PDB entry 6ZO8 | X-ray diffraction, 2.50 A resolution | chains B and D of the 5 polymer chains in the assembly

[Chain B]
Molecule: Multidrug efflux pump subunit AcrB
Source organism: Escherichia coli K-12
Reference sequence: P31224 (ACRB_ECOLI); numbering as in UniProt (aligned over 1-1049)
Amino-acid sequence (1057 residues; numbered 1 to 1057; the number before each row is that of its first residue):
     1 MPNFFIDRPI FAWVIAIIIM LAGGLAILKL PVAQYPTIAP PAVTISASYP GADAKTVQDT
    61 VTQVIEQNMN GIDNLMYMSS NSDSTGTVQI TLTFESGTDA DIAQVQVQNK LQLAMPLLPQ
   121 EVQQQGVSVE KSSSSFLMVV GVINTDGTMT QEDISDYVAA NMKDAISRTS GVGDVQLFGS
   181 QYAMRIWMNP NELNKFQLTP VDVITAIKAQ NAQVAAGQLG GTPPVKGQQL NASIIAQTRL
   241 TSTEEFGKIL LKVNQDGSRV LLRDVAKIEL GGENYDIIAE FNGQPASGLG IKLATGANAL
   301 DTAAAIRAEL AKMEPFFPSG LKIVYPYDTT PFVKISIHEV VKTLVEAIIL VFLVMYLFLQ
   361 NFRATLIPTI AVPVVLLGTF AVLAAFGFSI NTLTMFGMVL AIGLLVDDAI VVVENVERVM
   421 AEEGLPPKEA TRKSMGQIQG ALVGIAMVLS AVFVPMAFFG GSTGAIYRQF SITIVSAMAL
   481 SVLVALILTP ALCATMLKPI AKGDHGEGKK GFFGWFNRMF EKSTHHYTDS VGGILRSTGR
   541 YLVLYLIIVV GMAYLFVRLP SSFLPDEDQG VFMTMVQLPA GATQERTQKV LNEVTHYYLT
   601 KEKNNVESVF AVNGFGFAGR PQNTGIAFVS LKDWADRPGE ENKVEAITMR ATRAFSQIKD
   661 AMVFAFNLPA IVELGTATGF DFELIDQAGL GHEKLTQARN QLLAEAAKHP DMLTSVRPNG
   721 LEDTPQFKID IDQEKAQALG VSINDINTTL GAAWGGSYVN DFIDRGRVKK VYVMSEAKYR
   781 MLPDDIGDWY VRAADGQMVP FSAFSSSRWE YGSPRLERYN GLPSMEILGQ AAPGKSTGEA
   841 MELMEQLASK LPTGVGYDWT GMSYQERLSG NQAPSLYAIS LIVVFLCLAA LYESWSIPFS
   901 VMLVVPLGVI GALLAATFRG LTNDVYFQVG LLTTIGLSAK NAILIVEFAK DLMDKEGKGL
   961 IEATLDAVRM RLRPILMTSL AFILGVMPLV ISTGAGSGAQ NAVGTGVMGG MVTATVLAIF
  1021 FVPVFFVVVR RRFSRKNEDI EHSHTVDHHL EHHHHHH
Unresolved in the structure: 1035-1057
Sequence notes: engineered mutation P621 (Gly in P31224); expression tag (1050-1057)
Metal / ion sites: Na+ near N744 (its only coordinating residue here)
Small-molecule neighbours:
  - tetradecane (C14): V454, P455, F458, Q872, S875, L876, I879
  - (2S)-3-hydroxypropane-1,2-diyl didecanoate (DDR): V452, P455, M456, F459, Y467, M552, F556, L876, Y877, S880, L881, V884, V905, V909, Q928, L931, L932, I935, A939
  - dodecyl-alpha-D-maltoside (LMU): V139, Y327, D566, M573, F617, F628, F664, F666, N667, L668, P669, V672, T676
  - minocycline (MIY; (4s,4as,5ar,12as)-4,7-bis(dimethylamino)-3,10,12,12a-tetrahydroxy-1,11-dioxo-1,4,4a,5,5a,6,11,12a-octahydrotetracene-2- carboxamide): S48, L177, F178, G179, S180, E273, N274, D276, I277, A279, V612, F615, R620
  - phosphatidylethanolamine (PTY), molecule 1: F4, R8, F11, V14, I15, I18
  - phosphatidylethanolamine (PTY), molecule 2: G440, V443, G444, M447, C887, A890, L891
Swiss-Prot annotation at these positions:
  - mutagenesis: H526 (H526Y: Partially restores chloramphenicol resistance to an AcrZ G30R mutant)
What the authors report for this chain:
  - mutagenesis - I38A, L393A, I466A, F563A, I671A, L674A: decreased growth in response to drugs with low molecular weight (LMW)
  - mutagenesis - F563A: decreased growth in response to fusidic acid (FUA)
  - mutagenesis - F563A: decreased growth in response to novobiocin
  - mutagenesis - F380A/F563A: decreased growth in response to FUA
  - mutagenesis - F380A/F563A: unchanged growth in response to doxorubicin
  - mutagenesis - T934A, L937A: decreased growth in response to erythromycin
  - mutagenesis - T934A, L937A: unchanged growth in response to Doxorubicin
  - mutagenesis - I38A, L393A, I466A, I671A, L674A: decreased growth in response to beta-lactams, linezolid, and phenicols
  - mutagenesis - F380A/F563A, F563A/L674A: abolished growth in response to DDM
  - mutagenesis - F380A/F563A, F563A: decreased growth in response to beta-lactams
  - mutagenesis - F563A: decreased growth in response to phenicols
  - catalytic residues: D407, D408, K940 (citing earlier work)
  - mutagenesis - T934A, L937A: increased growth in response to beta-lactams
  - mutagenesis - T934A, L937A: increased growth in response to novobiocin
  - mutagenesis - A981C: unchanged growth in response to all the tested drugs

[Chain D]
Molecule: Darpin
Source organism: synthetic construct
Notes: antibody fragment or engineered binder
Amino-acid sequence (169 residues; each row starts with the number of its first residue):
     1 MRGSHHHHHH GSDLGKKLLE AARAGRDDEV RILMANGADV NAADVVGWTP LHLAAYWGHL
    61 EIVEVLLKNG ADVNAYDTLG STPLHLAAHF GHLEIVEVLL KNGADVNAKD DNGITPLHLA
   121 ANRGHLEIVE VLLKYGADVN AQDKFGKTAF DISINNGNED LAEILQKLN
Unresolved in the structure: 1-10, 167-169

[Interface between chain B and chain D]
Residue-residue contacts (30; chain B residue first):
  K659(B) with D13(D), salt bridge
  D660(B) with K16(D), salt bridge
  D723(B) with R23(D), hydrogen bond (backbone-side chain); W57(D)
  P725(B) with V46(D), hydrophobic
  F727(B) with L79(D), hydrophobic
  D732(B) with F145(D)
  E734(B) with K147(D), salt bridge
  S802(B) with K144(D), hydrogen bond (backbone-side chain)
  A803(B) with F145(D)
  S805(B) with K144(D), hydrogen bond (backbone-side chain); F145(D)
  S806(B) with N112(D)
  S807(B) with L79(D); N112(D), hydrogen bond (backbone-side chain)
  R808(B) with L79(D); H89(D); R123(D)
  W809(B) with V46(D); W48(D); D77(D); T78(D), hydrogen bond; L79(D)
  E810(B) with Y56(D)
  Y811(B) with R23(D); D44(D); W48(D), hydrophobic; L53(D); Y56(D), hydrogen bond (backbone-side chain); W57(D), hydrophobic
Also at the interface, not in a pair above, chain B (20 interface residues in all): E722, K735, P783, F804
Also at the interface, not in a pair above, chain D (20 interface residues in all): D110, I114

[Summary]
The chain B/chain D interface involves 20 residues from each chain; the contacts include 6 hydrogen bonds and
3 salt bridges. Among the polar pairs are K659(B)-D13(D), D660(B)-K16(D) and E734(B)-K147(D). The paper
reports catalytic residues D407(B), D408(B) and K940(B); I38A, L393A and I466A of chain B, among others,
reduce growth in response to drugs with low molecular weight (LMW); 11 substitutions were tested in all.
Chain B is Multidrug efflux pump subunit AcrB (Escherichia coli K-12) and chain D is Darpin (synthetic
construct); the structure, Minocycline binding to the deep binding pocket of AcrB-G621P, was determined by
X-ray diffraction, deposited together with 6ZO5, 6ZO6, 6ZO7, 6ZO9, 6ZOA, 6ZOB and 6 further entries.
